PDB entry 7Q6Q | X-ray diffraction, 2.55 A resolution | chain A

# Chain A
Protein: Kelch-like ECH-associated protein 1
Organism: Homo sapiens
UniProt: Q14145 (KEAP1_HUMAN); residues 321-609 here = UniProt positions 321-609
Sequence (295 residues; each row starts with the number of its first residue):
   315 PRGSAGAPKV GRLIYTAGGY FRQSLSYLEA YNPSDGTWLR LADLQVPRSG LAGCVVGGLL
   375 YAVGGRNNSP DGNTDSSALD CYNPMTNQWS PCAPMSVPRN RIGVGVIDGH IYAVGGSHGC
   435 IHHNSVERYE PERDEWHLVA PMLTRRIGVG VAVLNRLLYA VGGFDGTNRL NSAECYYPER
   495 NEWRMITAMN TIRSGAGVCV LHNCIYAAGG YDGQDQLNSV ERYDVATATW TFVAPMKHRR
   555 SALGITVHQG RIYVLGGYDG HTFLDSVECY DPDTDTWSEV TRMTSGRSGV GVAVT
Disordered / not traced: 315-324
Sequence notes: expression tag (315-320); conflict Ala-540 (Glu in Q14145), Ala-542 (Glu in Q14145)
Bound ions: Na+ near Tyr-473 (its only coordinating residue here)
Small-molecule neighbours: 8ZL ((5S,8R)-N,N-dimethyl-8-[[(2S)-1-[4-(methylamino)-4-oxidanylidene-butanoyl]pyrrolidin-2-yl]carbonylamino]-7,11-bis(oxidanylidene)-10-oxa-3-thia-6-azabicyclo[10.4.0]hexadeca-1(12),13,15-triene-5-carboxamide): Tyr-334, Ser-363, Gly-364, Arg-380, Asn-382, Arg-415, Gly-462, Arg-483, Gly-509, Tyr-525, Ser-555, Ala-556, Tyr-572, Phe-577, Ser-602, Gly-603

# Summary
Bound to chain A: compound 8ZL.
Chain A is Kelch-like ECH-associated protein 1 (Homo sapiens); the structure, Keap1 compound complex, was
determined by X-ray diffraction (same publication as 7Q5H, 7Q6S, 7Q8R and 7Q96).
